PDB entry 7YF0 | electron microscopy, 3.40 A resolution | chains 1 and B of the 22 polymer chains in the assembly

# Chain 1 (and B)
Molecule: RNA helicase
From: Mammalian orthoreovirus 3
Notes: EC 3.6.4.13; chain B of this document is another copy of the same molecule, construct and numbering; everything in this record applies to it too
UniProt: C9E874 (C9E874_9REOV); residue numbers follow UniProt; this construct covers 1-1275
Chain sequence (1275 residues; row label = number of the first residue in the row):
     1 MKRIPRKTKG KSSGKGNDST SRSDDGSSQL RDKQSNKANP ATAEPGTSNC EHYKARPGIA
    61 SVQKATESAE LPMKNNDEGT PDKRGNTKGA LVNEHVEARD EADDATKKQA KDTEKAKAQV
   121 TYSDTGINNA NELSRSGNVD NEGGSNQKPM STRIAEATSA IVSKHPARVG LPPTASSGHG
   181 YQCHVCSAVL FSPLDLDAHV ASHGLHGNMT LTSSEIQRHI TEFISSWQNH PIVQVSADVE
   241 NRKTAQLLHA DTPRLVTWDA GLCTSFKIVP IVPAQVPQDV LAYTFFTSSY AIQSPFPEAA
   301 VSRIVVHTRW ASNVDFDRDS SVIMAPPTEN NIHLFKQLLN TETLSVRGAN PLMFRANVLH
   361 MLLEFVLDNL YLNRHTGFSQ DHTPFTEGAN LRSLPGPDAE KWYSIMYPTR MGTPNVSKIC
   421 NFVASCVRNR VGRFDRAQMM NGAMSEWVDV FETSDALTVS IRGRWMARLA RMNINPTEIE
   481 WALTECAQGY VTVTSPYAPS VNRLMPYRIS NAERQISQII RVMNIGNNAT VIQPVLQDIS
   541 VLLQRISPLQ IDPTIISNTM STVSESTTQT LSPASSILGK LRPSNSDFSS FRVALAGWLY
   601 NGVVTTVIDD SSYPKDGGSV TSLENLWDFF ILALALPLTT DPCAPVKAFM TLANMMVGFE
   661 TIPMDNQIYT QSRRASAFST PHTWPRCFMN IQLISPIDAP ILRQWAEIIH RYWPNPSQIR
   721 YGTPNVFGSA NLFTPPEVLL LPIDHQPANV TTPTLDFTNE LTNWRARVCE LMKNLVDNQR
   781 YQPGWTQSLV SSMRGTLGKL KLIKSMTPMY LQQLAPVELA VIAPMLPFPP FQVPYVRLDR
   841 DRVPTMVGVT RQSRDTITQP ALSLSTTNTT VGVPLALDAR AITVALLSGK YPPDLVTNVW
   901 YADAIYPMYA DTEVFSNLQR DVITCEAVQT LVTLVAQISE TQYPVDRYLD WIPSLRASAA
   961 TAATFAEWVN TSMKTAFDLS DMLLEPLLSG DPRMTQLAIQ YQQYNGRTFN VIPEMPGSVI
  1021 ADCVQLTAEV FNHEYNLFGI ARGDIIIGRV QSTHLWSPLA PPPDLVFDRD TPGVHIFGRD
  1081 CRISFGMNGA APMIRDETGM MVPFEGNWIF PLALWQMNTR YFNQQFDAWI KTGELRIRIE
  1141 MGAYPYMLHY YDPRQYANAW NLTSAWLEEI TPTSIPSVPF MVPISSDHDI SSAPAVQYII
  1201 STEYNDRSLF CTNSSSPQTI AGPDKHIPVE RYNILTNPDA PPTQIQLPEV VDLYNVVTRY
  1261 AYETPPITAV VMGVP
Disordered / not traced: 1-39, 168-1275 (chain B: 1-179, 206-240)

# Chain 1 / chain B interface
Pairs across the interface - 58 pairs, chain 1 then chain B:
  Glu-94(1) / Gly-442(B)
  Asn-128(1) / Thr-494(B)  hydrogen bond (side chain-backbone)
  Asn-128(1) / Ser-495(B)
  Asn-128(1) / Pro-496(B)
  Asn-128(1) / Val-1270(B)
  Asn-128(1) / Met-1272(B)
  Asn-129(1) / Pro-496(B)
  Ala-130(1) / Pro-496(B)  hydrophobic
  Ala-130(1) / Arg-503(B)  hydrogen bond (backbone-side chain)
  Ala-130(1) / Val-1270(B)
  Asn-131(1) / Pro-496(B)
  Asn-131(1) / Ala-498(B)
  Asn-131(1) / Ser-500(B)  hydrogen bond
  Asn-131(1) / Arg-503(B)  hydrogen bond
  Leu-133(1) / Met-440(B)  hydrophobic
  Asn-138(1) / Met-444(B)
  Val-139(1) / Gly-442(B)
  Val-139(1) / Ala-443(B)
  Val-139(1) / Met-444(B)
  Glu-142(1) / Arg-433(B)  salt bridge
  Glu-142(1) / Arg-436(B)  hydrogen bond (backbone-side chain)
  Glu-142(1) / Gln-438(B)
  Glu-142(1) / Ser-445(B)  hydrogen bond (backbone-side chain)
  Gly-143(1) / His-375(B)
  Gly-143(1) / Met-444(B)
  Gly-143(1) / Ser-445(B)  hydrogen bond (backbone-backbone)
  Gly-144(1) / His-375(B)
  Gly-144(1) / Thr-376(B)
  Gly-144(1) / Gly-377(B)
  Gly-144(1) / Met-444(B)
  Ser-145(1) / Thr-376(B)  hydrogen bond (backbone-backbone)
  Ser-145(1) / Met-444(B)
  Lys-148(1) / Leu-394(B)
  Lys-148(1) / Ala-399(B)
  Met-150(1) / Phe-378(B)
  Arg-153(1) / Phe-378(B)
  Arg-153(1) / Ser-379(B)
  Arg-153(1) / Ser-393(B)  hydrogen bond
  Ile-154(1) / His-382(B)
  Glu-156(1) / Ala-399(B)
  Glu-156(1) / Glu-400(B)
  Glu-156(1) / Tyr-403(B)
  Ala-157(1) / Tyr-403(B)  hydrophobic
  Ala-157(1) / Arg-410(B)  hydrogen bond (backbone-side chain)
  Ser-159(1) / Glu-400(B)
  Ala-160(1) / Gln-293(B)
  Ala-160(1) / Glu-400(B)
  Ala-160(1) / Tyr-403(B)  hydrophobic
  Ile-161(1) / Phe-385(B)  hydrophobic
  Ile-161(1) / Arg-410(B)
  Val-162(1) / Ala-291(B)
  Val-162(1) / Gln-293(B)
  Ser-163(1) / Tyr-290(B)
  Ser-163(1) / Ile-292(B)
  Lys-164(1) / Tyr-290(B)  hydrogen bond (backbone-backbone)
  His-165(1) / Ser-289(B)
  Pro-166(1) / Ser-289(B)
  Pro-166(1) / Tyr-290(B)  hydrophobic
Interface residues without a listed pair, chain 1 (28 interface residues in all): Thr-158, Ala-167
Interface residues without a listed pair, chain B (39 interface residues in all): Gln-380, Thr-383, Asn-390, Pro-499, Val-501

# In short
Chain 1 and chain B form an interface of 28 and 39 residues respectively, with 11 hydrogen bonds and 1 salt
bridge. Polar contacts include Glu-142(1)/Arg-433(B), Asn-128(1)/Thr-494(B) and Ala-130(1)/Arg-503(B).
Both chains are RNA helicase (Mammalian orthoreovirus 3). Entry 7YF0 (In situ structure of polymerase complex
of mammalian reovirus in the core) was determined by electron microscopy, deposited together with 7YED, 7YEV,
7YEZ and 7YFE.
